5WJH - chain A; structure by X-ray diffraction, 1.63 A resolution.

Chain A:
Name: Proteinase K
Organism: Parengyodontium album
Notes: EC 3.4.21.64
UniProtKB: P06873 (PRTK_PARAQ); residues 1-279 here correspond to UniProt positions 106-384 (UniProt number = residue number + 105)
Sequence (279 residues; row label = number of the first residue in the row):
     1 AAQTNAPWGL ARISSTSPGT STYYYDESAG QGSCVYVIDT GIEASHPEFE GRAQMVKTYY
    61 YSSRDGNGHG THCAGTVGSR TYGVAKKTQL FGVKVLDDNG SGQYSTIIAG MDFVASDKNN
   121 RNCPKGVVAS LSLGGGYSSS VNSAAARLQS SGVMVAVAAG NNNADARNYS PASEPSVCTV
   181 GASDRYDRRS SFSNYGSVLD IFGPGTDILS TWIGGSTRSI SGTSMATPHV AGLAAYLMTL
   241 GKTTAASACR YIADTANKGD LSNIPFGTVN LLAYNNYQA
Construct notes: conflict Asp-207 (Ser312 in P06873)
Swiss-Prot annotation at these positions:
  - active site (Charge relay system): Asp-39, His-69, Ser-224
  - binding site (Ca(2+)): Thr-16, Pro-175, Val-177, Asp-200, Asp-260
Disulfide bonds: Cys-34/Cys-123, Cys-178/Cys-249
Metal / ion sites: Ca2+: Pro-175, Val-177, Asp-200
Ligand contacts: N-(2-acetamido)iminodiacetic acid (MHA; (carbamoylmethyl-carboxymethyl-amino)-acetic acid): His-69, Asn-161, Ile-220, Ser-221, Gly-222, Thr-223, Ser-224, Met-225

In short:
Bound to chain A: N-(2-acetamido)iminodiacetic acid. Pro-175, Val-177 and Asp-200 form the Ca2+ site. Curated
annotation (UniProt) lists 3 active-site residues and 5 Ca2+-binding residues.
Chain A is Proteinase K (Parengyodontium album); the structure, Using sound pulses to solve the crystal
harvesting bottleneck, was determined by X-ray diffraction (same publication as 5WHW and 5WJG).
